Entry 5H37 (electron microscopy, 4.00 A resolution); this record covers chains B and K of the 12 polymer chains in the assembly.

[Chain B]
Protein: structural protein E
From: Zika virus
UniProtKB: A0A024B7W1 (A0A024B7W1_ZIKV); residues 1-504 here correspond to UniProt positions 291-794 (UniProt number = residue number + 290)
Sequence (504 residues; row label = number of the first residue in the row):
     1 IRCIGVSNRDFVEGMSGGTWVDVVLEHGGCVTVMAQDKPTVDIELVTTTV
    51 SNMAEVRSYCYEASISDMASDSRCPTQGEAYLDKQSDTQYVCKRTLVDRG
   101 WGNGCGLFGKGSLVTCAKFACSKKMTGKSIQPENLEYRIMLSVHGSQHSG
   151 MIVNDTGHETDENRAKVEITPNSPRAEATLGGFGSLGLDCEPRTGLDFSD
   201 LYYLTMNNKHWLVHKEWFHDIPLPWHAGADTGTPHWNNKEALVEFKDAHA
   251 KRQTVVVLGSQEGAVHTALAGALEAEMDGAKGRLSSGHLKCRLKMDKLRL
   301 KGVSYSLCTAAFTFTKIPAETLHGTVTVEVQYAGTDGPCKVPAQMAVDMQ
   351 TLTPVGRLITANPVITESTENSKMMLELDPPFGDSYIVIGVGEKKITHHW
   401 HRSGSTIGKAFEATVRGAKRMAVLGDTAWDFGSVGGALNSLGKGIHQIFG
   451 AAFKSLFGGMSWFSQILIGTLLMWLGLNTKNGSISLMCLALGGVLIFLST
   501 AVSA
Disordered / not traced: 151-160
Disulfide bonds: Cys3-Cys30, Cys60-Cys121, Cys74-Cys105, Cys92-Cys116, Cys190-Cys291, Cys308-Cys339
Curated features (UniProtKB/Swiss-Prot):
  - region: Asp98 to Gly111 (Fusion peptide)
  - site: Ala504 (Cleavage)
  - glycosylation: Asn154 (N-linked (GlcNAc...) asparagine)
  - cross-link (Glycyl lysine isopeptide (Lys-Gly)): Lys38 (interchain with G-Cter in ubiquitin), Lys281 (interchain with G-Cter in ubiquitin)

[Chain K]
Protein: C10 IgG heavy chain variable region
From: Homo sapiens
Sequence (127 residues; each row starts with the number of its first residue; a row labelled like 82A-82C holds insertion residues (82A, then the next letters in order)):
     1 EVQLVESGAEVKKPGASVKVSCKASGYTFTSYAMHWVRQAPGQRLEWMGW
    51 IN
   52A A
    53 GNGNTKYSQKFQDRVTITRDTSASTAYMEL
82A-82C SSL
    83 RSEDTAIYYCARDKVDDY
100A-100K GDYWFPTLWYF
   101 DYWGQGTLVTVS
Disulfide bonds: Cys22-Cys92

[How chain B and chain K interact]
Residue-residue contacts (14):
  Asp67(B) - Gln64(K)  hydrogen bond
  Ser70(B) - Trp100D(K)
  Ser72(B) - Phe100E(K)
  Lys84(B) - Gln61(K)  hydrogen bond
  Lys84(B) - Gln64(K)
  Arg99(B) - Phe100E(K)
  Gly102(B) - Leu100H(K)
  Asn103(B) - Phe100E(K)
  Asn103(B) - Leu100H(K)
  Gly104(B) - Leu100H(K)
  Lys251(B) - Tyr100(K)
  Arg252(B) - Asp100B(K)  salt bridge
  Arg252(B) - Trp100D(K)
  Gln253(B) - Trp100D(K)
Other interface residues (no listed pair), chain B (15 interface residues in all): Met68, Ala69, Leu113, Thr115
Other interface residues (no listed pair), chain K (10 interface residues in all): Lys58, Asp98, Pro100F

[Overview]
The interface between chain B and chain K involves 15 residues on one side and 10 on the other; the contacts
include 2 hydrogen bonds and 1 salt bridge. Polar contacts include Arg252(B)-Asp100B(K), Asp67(B)-Gln64(K) and
Lys84(B)-Gln61(K).
Here chain B is structural protein E (Zika virus) and chain K is C10 IgG heavy chain variable region (Homo
sapiens). Entry 5H37 (Cryo-EM structure of zika virus complexed with Fab C10 at pH 8.0) was determined by
electron microscopy, deposited together with 5H30 and 5H32.
